PDB entry 8OT3 | electron microscopy, 2.73 A resolution | chains A and C of the 12 polymer chains in the assembly

# Chain A (and C)
Molecule: Amyloid-beta A4 protein
From: Homo sapiens
Notes: chain C of this document is another copy of the same molecule, construct and numbering; everything in this record applies to it too
UniProt: B4DM00 (B4DM00_HUMAN); residues 1-40 here correspond to UniProt positions 430-469 (UniProt number = residue number + 429)
Chain sequence (40 residues; row label = number of the first residue in the row):
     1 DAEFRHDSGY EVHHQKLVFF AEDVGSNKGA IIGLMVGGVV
Unresolved in the structure: 1-12
Reported in the primary citation:
  - conformationally variable residues (order/disorder transition): His-13 to Val-40

# Chain A / chain C interface
Pairs across the interface (59):
  His-13(A) with His-13(C); His-14(C)
  His-14(A) with His-14(C)
  Gln-15(A) with His-14(C), hydrogen bond (backbone-backbone); Gln-15(C), hydrogen bond; Lys-16(C), hydrogen bond (backbone-backbone)
  Lys-16(A) with Lys-16(C)
  Leu-17(A) with Lys-16(C), hydrogen bond (backbone-backbone); Leu-17(C); Val-18(C), hydrogen bond (backbone-backbone)
  Val-18(A) with Val-18(C)
  Phe-19(A) with Val-18(C), hydrogen bond (backbone-backbone); Phe-19(C), hydrophobic; Phe-20(C), hydrogen bond (backbone-backbone)
  Phe-20(A) with Phe-20(C), hydrophobic
  Ala-21(A) with Phe-20(C), hydrogen bond (backbone-backbone); Ala-21(C); Glu-22(C), hydrogen bond (backbone-backbone)
  Glu-22(A) with Glu-22(C)
  Asp-23(A) with Glu-22(C), hydrogen bond (backbone-backbone); Asp-23(C)
  Val-24(A) with Asp-23(C), hydrogen bond (backbone-backbone); Val-24(C); Gly-25(C), hydrogen bond (backbone-backbone)
  Gly-25(A) with Gly-25(C)
  Ser-26(A) with Asp-23(C), hydrogen bond; Ser-26(C)
  Asn-27(A) with Ser-26(C), hydrogen bond (backbone-backbone); Asn-27(C), hydrogen bond; Lys-28(C), hydrogen bond (backbone-backbone); Gly-29(C), hydrogen bond (backbone-backbone); Ala-30(C), hydrogen bond (side chain-backbone); Ile-31(C)
  Lys-28(A) with Asp-23(C), salt bridge; Gly-29(C)
  Gly-29(A) with Gly-29(C); Ala-30(C), hydrogen bond (backbone-backbone)
  Ala-30(A) with Ala-30(C)
  Ile-31(A) with Ala-30(C), hydrogen bond (backbone-backbone); Ile-31(C); Ile-32(C), hydrogen bond (backbone-backbone)
  Ile-32(A) with Ile-32(C); Met-35(C), hydrophobic
  Gly-33(A) with Ile-32(C), hydrogen bond (backbone-backbone); Gly-33(C), hydrogen bond (backbone-backbone)
  Leu-34(A) with Gly-33(C), hydrogen bond (backbone-backbone); Leu-34(C); Met-35(C), hydrogen bond (backbone-backbone)
  Met-35(A) with Met-35(C)
  Val-36(A) with Met-35(C), hydrogen bond (backbone-backbone); Val-36(C); Gly-37(C), hydrogen bond (backbone-backbone)
  Gly-37(A) with Gly-37(C)
  Gly-38(A) with Gly-37(C); Gly-38(C); Val-39(C)
  Val-39(A) with Val-39(C)
  Val-40(A) with Val-39(C); Val-40(C)

# In short
The chain A/chain C interface involves 28 residues from each chain; the contacts include 27 hydrogen bonds and
1 salt bridge. Polar contacts include Lys-28(A)/Asp-23(C), Gln-15(A)/Gln-15(C) and Ser-26(A)/Asp-23(C). From
the paper: conformational variability at His-13(A).
Chain A and chain C are both Amyloid-beta A4 protein (Homo sapiens); the structure, unseeded Abeta(1-40)
amyloid fibril (morphology ii), was determined by electron microscopy together with 8OT1 and 8OT4 from the
same study.
